PDB entry 5K9I | X-ray diffraction, 2.50 A resolution | chain A

Chain A:
Name: Proto-oncogene tyrosine-protein kinase Src
From: Gallus gallus
Notes: EC 2.7.10.2
Reference sequence: P00523 (SRC_CHICK); residues 251-533 here = UniProt positions 251-533
Sequence (286 residues; each row starts with the number of its first residue):
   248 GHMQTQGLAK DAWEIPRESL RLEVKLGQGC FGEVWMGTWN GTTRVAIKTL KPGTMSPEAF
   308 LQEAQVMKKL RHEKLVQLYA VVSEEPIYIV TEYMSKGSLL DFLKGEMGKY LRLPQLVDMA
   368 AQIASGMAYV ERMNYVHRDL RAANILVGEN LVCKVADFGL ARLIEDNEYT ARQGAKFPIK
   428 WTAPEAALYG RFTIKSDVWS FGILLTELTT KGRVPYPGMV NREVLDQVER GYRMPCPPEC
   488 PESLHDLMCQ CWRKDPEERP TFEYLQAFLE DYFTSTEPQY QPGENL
Not modelled in the structure: 248-258, 407-423
Glycans and other covalent adducts: compound O44 linked to K295
Differences from the reference sequence: expression tag (248-250)
Residues lining bound ligands: O44 (4-[(4-{4-[(3-cyclopropyl-1H-pyrazol-5-yl)amino]-6-[(prop-2-yn-1-yl)carbamoyl]pyrimidin-2-yl}piperazin-1-yl)methyl]benzene-1-sulfonyl fluoride): L273, G274, Q275, G276, C277, F278, G279, E280, V281, A293, V323, T338, E339, Y340, M341, S342, K343, G344, L393, D404
Reported in the primary citation:
  - binding site for O44: K295
  - catalytic residues: K295 (citing earlier work)

Summary:
Covalently linked compound O44: at K295. From the paper: the catalytic residue K295; a binding site for O44 at
K295.
Chain A is Proto-oncogene tyrosine-protein kinase Src (Gallus gallus); the structure, Crystal structure of
c-SRC in complex with a covalent lysine probe, was determined by X-ray diffraction, deposited together with
5U8L.
